PDB entry 9US3 | X-ray diffraction, 1.90 A resolution | chain A

Chain A:
Protein: Maltohexaose-producing amylase
Organism: Klebsiella pneumoniae
Notes: EC 3.2.1.98
Reference sequence: Q9RHR1 (Q9RHR1_KLEPN); residue numbers follow UniProt; this construct covers 18-677
Sequence (660 residues; row label = number of the first residue in the row):
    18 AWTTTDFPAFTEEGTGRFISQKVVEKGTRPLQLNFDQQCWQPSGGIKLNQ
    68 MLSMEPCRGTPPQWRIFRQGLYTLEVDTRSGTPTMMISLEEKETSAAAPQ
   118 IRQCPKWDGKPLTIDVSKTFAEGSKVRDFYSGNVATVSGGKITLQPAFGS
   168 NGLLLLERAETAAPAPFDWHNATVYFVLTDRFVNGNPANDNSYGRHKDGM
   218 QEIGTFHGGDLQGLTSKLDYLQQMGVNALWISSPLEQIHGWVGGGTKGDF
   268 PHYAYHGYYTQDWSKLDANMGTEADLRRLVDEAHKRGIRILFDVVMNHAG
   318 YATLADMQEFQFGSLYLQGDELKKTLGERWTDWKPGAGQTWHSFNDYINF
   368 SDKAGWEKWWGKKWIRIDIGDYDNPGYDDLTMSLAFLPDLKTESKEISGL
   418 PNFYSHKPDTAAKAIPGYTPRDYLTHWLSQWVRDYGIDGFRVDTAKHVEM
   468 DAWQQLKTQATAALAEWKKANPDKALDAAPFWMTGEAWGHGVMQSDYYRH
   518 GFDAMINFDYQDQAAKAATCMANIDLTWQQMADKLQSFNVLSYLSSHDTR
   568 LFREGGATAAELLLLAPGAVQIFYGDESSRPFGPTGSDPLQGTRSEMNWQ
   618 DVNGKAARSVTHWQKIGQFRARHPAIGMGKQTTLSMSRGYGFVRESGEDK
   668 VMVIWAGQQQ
Not modelled in the structure: 109-119
Disulfide bonds: C56-C74, C121-C537
Metal / ion sites: Ca2+ site 1: N201, N203, N206, D207, G225, D227; Ca2+ site 2: N314, L397, D406, H464

In short:
The Ca2+ site 1 is built by N201, N203, N206, D207, G225 and D227. N314, L397, D406 and H464 form the Ca2+
site 2.
Chain A is Maltohexaose-producing amylase (Klebsiella pneumoniae); the structure, Klebsiella pneumoniae
maltohexaose-producing alpha-amylase, was determined by X-ray diffraction (same publication as 9US4, 9US5 and
9US6).
